Entry 5I2D (X-ray diffraction, 4.41 A resolution (low resolution: residue-level contacts below are approximate; hydrogen-bond / salt-bridge calls are withheld)); this record covers chains G and I of the 11 polymer chains in the assembly.

== Chain G ==
Protein: Transcriptional regulator, Crp family
From: Thermus thermophilus (strain HB8 / ATCC 27634 / DSM 579)
UniProtKB: Q53W63 (Q53W63_THET8); numbering as in UniProt (aligned over 1-195)
Sequence (215 residues; each row starts with the number of its first residue; numbers below 1 keep their minus sign (Met-19 is residue -19)):
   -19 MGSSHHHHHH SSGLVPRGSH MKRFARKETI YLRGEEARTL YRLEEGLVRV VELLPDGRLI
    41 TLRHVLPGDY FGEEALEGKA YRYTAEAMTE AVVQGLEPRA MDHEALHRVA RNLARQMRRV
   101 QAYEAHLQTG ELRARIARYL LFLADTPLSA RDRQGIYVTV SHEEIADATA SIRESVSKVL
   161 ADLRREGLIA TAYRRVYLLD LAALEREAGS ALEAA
Not modelled in the structure: -19 to 0
Sequence notes: initiating methionine (-19); expression tag (-18 to 0)
Curated features (UniProtKB/Swiss-Prot):
  - DNA-binding region: His142 to Ala161 (H-T-H motif)

== Chain I ==
Molecule: 72-nt DNA strand
Sequence (72 nucleotides; numbered -57 to 14; the number before each row is that of its first residue; numbers below 1 keep their minus sign (DT-57 is residue -57)):
   -57 TGGGCCCTTG TGAGCCACCT CACAGTCAAG GCCCGTCCGT TGCCGTATAA TGGGAGCTGT
     3 CACGGATGCA GG
Not modelled in the structure: -57 to -55, 12-14

== How chain G and chain I interact ==
Contacting residue pairs (15):
  Arg38(G) - DT-38(I)
  Glu111(G) - DA-41(I)
  Glu111(G) - DC-40(I)
  Leu112(G) - DC-40(I)
  Ala150(G) - DC-39(I)
  Ser151(G) - DC-39(I)
  Ile152(G) - DC-39(I)
  Ile152(G) - DT-38(I)
  Glu154(G) - DT-38(I)
  Glu154(G) - DC-37(I)
  Glu154(G) - DA-36(I)
  Ser155(G) - DC-39(I)
  Tyr173(G) - DC-31(I)
  Tyr173(G) - DA-30(I)
  Tyr173(G) - DA-29(I)

== Summary ==
The chain G/chain I interface involves 9 residues from each chain.
Chain G is Transcriptional regulator, Crp family (Thermus thermophilus (strain HB8 / ATCC 27634 / DSM 579))
and chain I is a 72-nt DNA strand; the structure, Crystal structure of T. thermophilus TTHB099 class II
transcription activation complex: TAP-RPo, was determined by X-ray diffraction.
